5D80 - chains A and D of the 15 polymer chains in the assembly; structure by X-ray diffraction, 6.20 A resolution (low resolution: residue-level contacts below are approximate; hydrogen-bond / salt-bridge calls are withheld).

[Chain A]
Protein: V-type proton ATPase catalytic subunit A
Source organism: Saccharomyces cerevisiae
Notes: EC 3.6.3.14, 3.1.-.-
UniProtKB: P17255 (VATA_YEAST); the construct lacks a stretch of the UniProt sequence, so the offset changes along the chain: 1-283 = UniProt 1-283; 284-617 = UniProt 738-1071
Chain sequence (617 residues; numbered 1 to 617; the number before each row is that of its first residue):
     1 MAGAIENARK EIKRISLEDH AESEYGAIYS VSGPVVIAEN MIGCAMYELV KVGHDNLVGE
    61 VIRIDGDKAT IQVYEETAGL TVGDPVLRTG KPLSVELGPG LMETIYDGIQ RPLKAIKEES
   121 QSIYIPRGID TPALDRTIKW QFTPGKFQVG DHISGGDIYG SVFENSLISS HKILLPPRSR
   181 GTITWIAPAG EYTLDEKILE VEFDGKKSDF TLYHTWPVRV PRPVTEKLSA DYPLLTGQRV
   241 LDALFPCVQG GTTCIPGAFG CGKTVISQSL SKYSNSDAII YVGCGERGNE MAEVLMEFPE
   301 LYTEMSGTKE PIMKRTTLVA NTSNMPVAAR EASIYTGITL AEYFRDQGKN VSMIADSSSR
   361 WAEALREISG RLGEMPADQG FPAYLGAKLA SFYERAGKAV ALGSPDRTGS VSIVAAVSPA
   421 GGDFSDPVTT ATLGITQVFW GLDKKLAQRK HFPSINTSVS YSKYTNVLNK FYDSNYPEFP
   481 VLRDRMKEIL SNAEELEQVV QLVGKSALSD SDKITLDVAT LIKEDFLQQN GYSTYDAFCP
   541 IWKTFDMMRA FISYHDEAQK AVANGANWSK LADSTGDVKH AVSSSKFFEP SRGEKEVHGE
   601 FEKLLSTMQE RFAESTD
Disordered / not traced: 1-23, 615-617
Swiss-Prot annotation at these positions:
  - binding site (ATP): Gly257 to Thr264
  - modified residue: Ala2 (N-acetylalanine), Thr131 (Phosphothreonine), Ser404 (Phosphoserine), Ser474 (Phosphoserine)

[Chain D]
Protein: V-type proton ATPase subunit B
Source organism: Saccharomyces cerevisiae
Notes: EC 3.6.3.14
UniProtKB: P16140 (VATB_YEAST); residues 1-517 here = UniProt positions 1-517
Chain sequence (517 residues; numbered 1 to 517; the number before each row is that of its first residue):
     1 MVLSDKELFA INKKAVEQGF NVKPRLNYNT VSGVNGPLVI LEKVKFPRYN EIVNLTLPDG
    61 TVRQGQVLEI RGDRAIVQVF EGTSGIDVKK TTVEFTGESL RIPVSEDMLG RIFDGSGRPI
   121 DNGPKVFAED YLDINGSPIN PYARIYPEEM ISTGVSAIDT MNSIARGQKI PIFSASGLPH
   181 NEIAAQICRQ AGLVRPTKDV HDGHEENFSI VFAAMGVNLE TARFFKQDFE ENGSLERTSL
   241 FLNLANDPTI ERIITPRLAL TTAEYLAYQT ERHVLTILTD MSSYADALRE VSAAREEVPG
   301 RRGYPGYMYT DLSTIYERAG RVEGRNGSIT QIPILTMPND DITHPIPDLT GYITEGQIFV
   361 DRQLHNKGIY PPINVLPSLS RLMKSAIGEG MTRKDHGDVS NQLYAKYAIG KDAAAMKAVV
   421 GEEALSIEDK LSLEFLEKFE KTFITQGAYE DRTVFESLDQ AWSLLRIYPK EMLNRISPKI
   481 LDEFYDRARD DADEDEEDPD TRSSGKKKDA SQEESLI
Disordered / not traced: 1-26, 200-202, 487-517
Swiss-Prot annotation at these positions:
  - binding site (ATP): Arg381
  - modified residue (Phosphoserine): Ser4, Ser137, Ser503, Ser504, Ser511, Ser515
  - cross-link (Glycyl lysine isopeptide (Lys-Gly)): Lys14 (interchain with G-Cter in ubiquitin), Lys508 (interchain with G-Cter in ubiquitin)

[How chain A and chain D interact]
Pairs across the interface (24):
  Tyr29(A) - Arg71(D)
  Tyr29(A) - Gly72(D)
  Ser30(A) - Ile70(D)
  Ser30(A) - Arg71(D)
  Val31(A) - Glu69(D)
  Val31(A) - Ile70(D)
  Thr77(A) - Tyr49(D)
  Leu80(A) - Tyr49(D)
  Thr81(A) - Pro47(D)
  Val82(A) - Phe46(D)
  Val82(A) - Pro47(D)
  Leu113(A) - Pro141(D)
  Leu113(A) - Tyr142(D)
  Lys114(A) - Tyr142(D)
  Tyr124(A) - Ser137(D)
  Tyr124(A) - Pro138(D)
  Ile125(A) - Ser137(D)
  Ile125(A) - Pro138(D)
  Ala292(A) - Arg144(D)
  Leu295(A) - Pro141(D)
  Ser323(A) - Ser313(D)
  Asn324(A) - Pro138(D)
  Asn324(A) - Ser313(D)
  Asn324(A) - Glu317(D)
Interface residues without a listed pair, chain A (21 interface residues in all): Ser32, Gly33, Ile123, Arg287, Ala320, Glu367
Interface residues without a listed pair, chain D (22 interface residues in all): Arg48, Leu68, Ile139, Asn140, Ile145, Tyr146, Gly306, Ile353

[Summary]
21 residues of chain A face 22 of chain D across their interface. UniProt lists 8 ATP-binding residues on
chain A; ATP-binding residue Arg381(D) on chain D.
Here chain A is V-type proton ATPase catalytic subunit A and chain D is V-type proton ATPase subunit B, both
from Saccharomyces cerevisiae. Entry 5D80 (Crystal Structure of Yeast V1-ATPase in the Autoinhibited Form) was
determined by X-ray diffraction together with 5BW9 from the same study.
